Entry 9IMO (X-ray diffraction, 2.75 A resolution); this record covers chains B and C of the 6 polymer chains in the assembly.

# Chain B
Name: Tubulin beta chain
Organism: Sus scrofa
UniProt: P02554 (TBB_PIG); the author numbering skips numbers that UniProt does not, so the offset changes along the chain: 1-358 = UniProt 1-358; 367-439 = UniProt 359-431
Sequence (431 residues; row label = number of the first residue in the row; note: 8 numbers in that range are skipped by the numbering (no residue carries them; nothing is unmodelled there)):
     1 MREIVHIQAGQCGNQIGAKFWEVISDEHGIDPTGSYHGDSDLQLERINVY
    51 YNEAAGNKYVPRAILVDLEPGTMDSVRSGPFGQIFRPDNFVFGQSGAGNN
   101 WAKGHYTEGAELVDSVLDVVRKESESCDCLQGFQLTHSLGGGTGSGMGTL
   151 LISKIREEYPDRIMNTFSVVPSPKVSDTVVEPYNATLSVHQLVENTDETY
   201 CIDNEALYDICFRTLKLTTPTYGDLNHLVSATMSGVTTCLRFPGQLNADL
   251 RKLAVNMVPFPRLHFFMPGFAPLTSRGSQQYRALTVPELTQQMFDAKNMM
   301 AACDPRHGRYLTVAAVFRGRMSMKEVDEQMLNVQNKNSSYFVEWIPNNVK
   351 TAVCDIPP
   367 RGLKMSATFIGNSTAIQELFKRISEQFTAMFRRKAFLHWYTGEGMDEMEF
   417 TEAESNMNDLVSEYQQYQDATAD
Unresolved in the structure: 274-279, 437-439
UniProt features mapped onto this chain:
  - motif: M1 to I4 (MREI motif)
  - binding site (GTP): Q11, E69, S138, G142, T143, G144, N204, N226
  - binding site (Mg(2+)): E69
  - modified residue: S40 (Phosphoserine), K58 (N6-acetyllysine), S172 (Phosphoserine), T285 (Phosphothreonine), T290 (Phosphothreonine), R318 (Omega-N-methylarginine)
  - cross-link (Glycyl lysine isopeptide (Lys-Gly)): K58 (interchain with G-Cter in ubiquitin), K324 (interchain with G-Cter in ubiquitin)

# Chain C
Name: Tubulin alpha-1B chain
Organism: Sus scrofa
Notes: EC 3.6.5.-
UniProt: Q2XVP4 (TBA1B_PIG); residues 1-451 here = UniProt positions 1-451
Sequence (451 residues; numbered 1 to 451; the number before each row is that of its first residue):
     1 MRECISIHVGQAGVQIGNACWELYCLEHGIQPDGQMPSDKTIGGGDDSFN
    51 TFFSETGAGKHVPRAVFVDLEPTVIDEVRTGTYRQLFHPEQLITGKEDAA
   101 NNYARGHYTIGKEIIDLVLDRIRKLADQCTGLQGFLVFHSFGGGTGSGFT
   151 SLLMERLSVDYGKKSKLEFSIYPAPQVSTAVVEPYNSILTTHTTLEHSDC
   201 AFMVDNEAIYDICRRNLDIERPTYTNLNRLISQIVSSITASLRFDGALNV
   251 DLTEFQTNLVPYPRIHFPLATYAPVISAEKAYHEQLSVAEITNACFEPAN
   301 QMVKCDPRHGKYMACCLLYRGDVVPKDVNAAIATIKTKRSIQFVDWCPTG
   351 FKVGINYQPPTVVPGGDLAKVQRAVCMLSNTTAIAEAWARLDHKFDLMYA
   401 KRAFVHWYVGEGMEEGEFSEAREDMAALEKDYEEVGVDSVEGEGEEEGEE
   451 Y
Unresolved in the structure: 441-451
UniProt features mapped onto this chain:
  - motif: M1 to C4 (MREC motif)
  - active site: E254
  - binding site (GTP): G10, Q11, A12, Q15, E71, A99, S140, G143, G144, T145, G146, T179, E183, N206, Y224, N228, L252
  - binding site (Mg(2+)): E71
  - site: Y451 (Involved in polymerization)
  - modified residue: K40 (N6,N6,N6-trimethyllysine), S48 (Phosphoserine), S232 (Phosphoserine), Y282 (3'-nitrotyrosine), R339 (Omega-N-methylarginine), S439 (Phosphoserine), E443 (5-glutamyl polyglutamate), E445 (5-glutamyl polyglutamate), Y451 (3'-nitrotyrosine)
  - cross-link (Glycyl lysine isopeptide (Lys-Gly)): K326 (interchain with G-Cter in ubiquitin), K370 (interchain with G-Cter in ubiquitin)

# How chain B and chain C interact
Residue-residue contacts (40):
  S95(B) with R2(C)
  N99(B) with E254(C)
  D177(B) with E254(C); N258(C); K352(C), hydrogen bond (backbone-side chain)
  T178(B) with E254(C); N258(C)
  V179(B) with N258(C), hydrogen bond (backbone-side chain)
  T219(B) with P325(C); K326(C), hydrogen bond (side chain-backbone); N329(C)
  A395(B) with W346(C)
  M396(B) with W346(C)
  R398(B) with D345(C), salt bridge; W346(C); S439(C), hydrogen bond
  R399(B) with Y262(C), hydrogen bond (backbone-side chain); D345(C), salt bridge; W346(C); E434(C), hydrogen bond (side chain-backbone); V435(C); V437(C), hydrogen bond (side chain-backbone); D438(C); S439(C), hydrogen bond
  K400(B) with Y262(C)
  A401(B) with P261(C); Y262(C); W346(C), hydrophobic
  F402(B) with T257(C); N258(C); V260(C); P261(C), hydrogen bond (backbone-backbone); W346(C), hydrophobic
  H404(B) with V260(C), hydrogen bond (side chain-backbone); P261(C); Y262(C); P263(C)
  W405(B) with Q256(C); T257(C), hydrogen bond (side chain-backbone); V260(C), hydrogen bond (side chain-backbone)
Also at the interface, not in a pair above, chain B (19 interface residues in all): G98, V180, T218, L403
Also at the interface, not in a pair above, chain C (21 interface residues in all): P348

# Overview
19 residues of chain B and 21 residues of chain C are in contact, with 12 hydrogen bonds and 2 salt bridges.
Among the polar pairs are R398(B)-D345(C), R399(B)-D345(C) and D177(B)-K352(C).
Chain B is Tubulin beta chain and chain C is Tubulin alpha-1B chain, both from Sus scrofa; the structure,
Crystal structure of Tubulin-RB3-TTL-Y12, was determined by X-ray diffraction, deposited together with 9IM5.
